8GJH - chains B and E of the 6 polymer chains in the assembly; structure by X-ray diffraction, 3.60 A resolution.

[Chain B (and E)]
Protein: Bifunctional polymyxin resistance protein ArnA
From: Salmonella enterica subsp. enterica serovar Typhimurium
Notes: chain E of this document is another copy of the same molecule, construct and numbering; everything in this record applies to it too
UniProtKB: A0A0D6FBV2 (A0A0D6FBV2_SALTM); residues 1-660 here = UniProt positions 1-660
Chain sequence (660 residues; each row starts with the number of its first residue):
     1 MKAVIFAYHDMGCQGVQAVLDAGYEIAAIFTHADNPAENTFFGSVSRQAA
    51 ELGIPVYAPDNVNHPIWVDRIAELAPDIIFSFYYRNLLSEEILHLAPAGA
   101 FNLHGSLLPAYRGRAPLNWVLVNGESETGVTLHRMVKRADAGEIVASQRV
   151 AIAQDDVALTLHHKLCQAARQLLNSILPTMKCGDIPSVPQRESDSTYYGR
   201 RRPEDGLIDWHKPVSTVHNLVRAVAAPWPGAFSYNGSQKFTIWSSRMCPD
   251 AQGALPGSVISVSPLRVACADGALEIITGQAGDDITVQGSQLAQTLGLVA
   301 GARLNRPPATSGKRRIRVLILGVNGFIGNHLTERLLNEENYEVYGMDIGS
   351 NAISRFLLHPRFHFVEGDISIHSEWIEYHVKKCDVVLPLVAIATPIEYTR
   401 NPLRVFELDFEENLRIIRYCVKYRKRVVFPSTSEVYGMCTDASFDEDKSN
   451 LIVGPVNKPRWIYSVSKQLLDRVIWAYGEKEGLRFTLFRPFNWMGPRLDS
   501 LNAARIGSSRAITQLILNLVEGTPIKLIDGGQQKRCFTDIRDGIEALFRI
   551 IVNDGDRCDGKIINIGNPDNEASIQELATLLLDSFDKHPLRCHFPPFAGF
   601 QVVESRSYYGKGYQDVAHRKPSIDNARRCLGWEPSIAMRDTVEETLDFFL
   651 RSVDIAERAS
Unresolved in the structure: 35-42, 305-313, 656-660
Residues lining bound ligands: uridine-5'-diphosphate-glucuronic acid (UGA): Ala393, Pro395, Tyr398, Thr432, Ser433, Glu434, Arg460, Tyr463, Pro490, Phe491, Asn492, Trp493, Ser509, Arg510, Ala511, Gln514, Leu515, Lys526, Leu527, Ile528, Gln533, Arg535, Ile574, Tyr608, Tyr609, Tyr613, Asp615, Arg619
What the authors report for this chain:
  - binding site for uridine-5'-diphosphate-glucuronic acid: Asn492

[Interface between chain B and chain E]
Pairs across the interface (107):
  Asp60(B) with Glu604(E)
  Asn61(B) with Glu604(E)
  His64(B) with Glu604(E)
  Ile66(B) with Val602(E), hydrophobic; Val603(E); Glu604(E)
  Trp67(B) with Glu604(E), hydrogen bond
  Arg70(B) with Val602(E)
  Thr399(B) with Lys480(E)
  Arg400(B) with Lys480(E)
  Pro402(B) with Ala476(E), hydrophobic; Lys480(E)
  Leu403(B) with Val473(E), hydrophobic; Ala476(E), hydrophobic; Tyr477(E), hydrophobic
  Phe406(B) with Phe410(E), hydrophobic; Leu414(E), hydrophobic; Arg418(E); Leu469(E), hydrophobic; Val473(E), hydrophobic
  Glu407(B) with Arg418(E), salt bridge
  Phe410(B) with Phe406(E), hydrophobic; Phe410(E), hydrophobic
  Glu411(B) with Arg418(E), salt bridge
  Leu414(B) with Phe406(E), hydrophobic
  Arg418(B) with Phe406(E); Glu407(E), salt bridge; Glu411(E), salt bridge
  Met438(B) with Asn450(E)
  Glu446(B) with Pro455(E)
  Asp447(B) with Pro455(E); Asn457(E), hydrogen bond (backbone-side chain)
  Lys448(B) with Pro455(E)
  Ser449(B) with Pro455(E)
  Asn450(B) with Met438(E); Ile452(E); Val453(E); Gly454(E)
  Leu451(B) with Leu451(E); Ile452(E); Val453(E), hydrogen bond (backbone-backbone); Gly454(E)
  Ile452(B) with Asn450(E); Leu451(E); Ile452(E), hydrophobic
  Val453(B) with Asn450(E); Leu451(E), hydrogen bond (backbone-backbone); Gln468(E)
  Gly454(B) with Asn450(E); Leu451(E); Arg472(E), hydrogen bond (backbone-side chain)
  Pro455(B) with Glu446(E); Asp447(E); Lys448(E); Ser449(E); Arg472(E), hydrogen bond (backbone-side chain)
  Val456(B) with Asp471(E); Arg472(E); Trp475(E), hydrophobic; Arg489(E); Ile562(E), hydrophobic
  Asn457(B) with Glu446(E); Asp447(E), hydrogen bond (side chain-backbone); Trp475(E)
  Lys458(B) with Arg472(E), hydrogen bond (backbone-side chain)
  Trp461(B) with Arg472(E)
  Ile462(B) with Arg472(E)
  Val465(B) with Val465(E), hydrophobic; Gln468(E); Leu469(E); Arg472(E)
  Ser466(B) with Leu469(E)
  Gln468(B) with Val453(E); Val465(E)
  Leu469(B) with Phe406(E), hydrophobic; Val465(E); Ser466(E); Leu469(E), hydrophobic
  Arg472(B) with Gly454(E), hydrogen bond (side chain-backbone); Pro455(E), hydrogen bond (side chain-backbone); Val456(E), hydrogen bond (side chain-backbone); Lys458(E), hydrogen bond (side chain-backbone); Pro459(E); Trp461(E); Ile462(E); Val465(E)
  Val473(B) with Phe406(E), hydrophobic
  Trp475(B) with Val456(E), hydrophobic; Asn457(E)
  Ala476(B) with Pro402(E), hydrophobic; Leu403(E), hydrophobic
  Tyr477(B) with Leu403(E), hydrophobic
  Lys480(B) with Thr399(E); Arg400(E)
  Glu481(B) with Leu403(E)
  Arg489(B) with Val456(E)
  Asp529(B) with His64(E), salt bridge
  Gly530(B) with Ile66(E)
  Ile562(B) with Val456(E), hydrophobic
  Val602(B) with Ile66(E), hydrophobic; Arg70(E)
  Val603(B) with Ile66(E)
  Glu604(B) with Asp60(E); Asn61(E); His64(E); Trp67(E), hydrogen bond
  Lys611(B) with Asp60(E), salt bridge
Other interface residues (no listed pair), chain B (55 interface residues in all): Pro59, Pro459, Asp471, Arg606
Other interface residues (no listed pair), chain E (54 interface residues in all): Pro59, Glu479, Asp529, Gly530, Arg606

[In short]
Chain B and chain E form an interface of 55 and 54 residues respectively, with 13 hydrogen bonds and 6 salt
bridges. Among the polar pairs are Glu407(B)-Arg418(E), Glu411(B)-Arg418(E) and Asp529(B)-His64(E). Bound to
chain B: uridine-5'-diphosphate-glucuronic acid. From the paper: a binding site for
uridine-5'-diphosphate-glucuronic acid at Asn492(B).
Both chains are Bifunctional polymyxin resistance protein ArnA (Salmonella enterica subsp. enterica serovar
Typhimurium). Entry 8GJH (Salmonella ArnA) was determined by X-ray diffraction together with 8FTN from the
same study.
